Entry 4WES (X-ray diffraction, 1.08 A resolution); this record covers chains B and D of the 4 polymer chains in the assembly.

Chain B (and D):
Protein: Nitrogenase molybdenum-iron protein beta chain
Source organism: Clostridium pasteurianum
Notes: EC 1.18.6.1; chain D of this document is another copy of the same molecule, construct and numbering; everything in this record applies to it too
UniProt: P11347 (NIFK_CLOPA); numbering as in UniProt (aligned over 1-458)
Amino-acid sequence (458 residues; each row starts with the number of its first residue):
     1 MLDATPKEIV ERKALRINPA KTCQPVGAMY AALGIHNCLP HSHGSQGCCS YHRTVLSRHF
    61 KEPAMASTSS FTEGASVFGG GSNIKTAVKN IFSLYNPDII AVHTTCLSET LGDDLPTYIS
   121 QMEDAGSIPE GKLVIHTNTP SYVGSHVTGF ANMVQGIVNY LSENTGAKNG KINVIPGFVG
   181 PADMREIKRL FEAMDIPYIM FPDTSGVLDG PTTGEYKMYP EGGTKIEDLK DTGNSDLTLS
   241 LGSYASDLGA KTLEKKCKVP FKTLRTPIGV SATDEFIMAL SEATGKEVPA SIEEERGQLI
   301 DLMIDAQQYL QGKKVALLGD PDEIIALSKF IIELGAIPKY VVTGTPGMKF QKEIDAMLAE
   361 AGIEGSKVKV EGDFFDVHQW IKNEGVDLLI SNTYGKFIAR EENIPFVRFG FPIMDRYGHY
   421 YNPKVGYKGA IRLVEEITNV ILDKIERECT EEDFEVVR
UniProt features mapped onto this chain:
  - binding site ([8Fe-7S] cluster): Cys23, Cys48, Cys106, Ser141
Ion coordination: fe(8)-S(7) cluster Fe: Cys23, Cys48, Cys106, Ser141 (shared with 3 residues of chain A); Fe2+ site 1: Lys61, Glu62 (shared with Asp301(D), Asp305(D) of chain D); Fe2+ site 2: Asp301, Asp305 (shared with Lys61(D), Glu62(D) of chain D)
Small-molecule neighbours: fe(8)-S(7) cluster (CLF): Cys23, Pro25, Ser45, Gly47, Cys48, Tyr51, His52, Thr105, Cys106, Ser141

Interface between chain B and chain D:
Contacting residue pairs (113; chain B residue first):
  Met1(B) - Glu451(D)  hydrogen bond (backbone-side chain)
  Met1(B) - Phe454(D)  hydrophobic
  Arg58(B) - Val457(D)
  Lys61(B) - Asp305(D)
  Lys61(B) - Val457(D)
  Lys61(B) - Arg458(D)  hydrogen bond (side chain-backbone)
  Glu62(B) - Asp301(D)
  Arg185(B) - Glu294(D)  salt bridge
  Arg185(B) - Gln298(D)
  Asp209(B) - Gln298(D)  hydrogen bond (backbone-side chain)
  Gly210(B) - Asp301(D)
  Pro211(B) - Glu294(D)
  Pro211(B) - Gly297(D)
  Pro211(B) - Gln298(D)
  Thr212(B) - Gly297(D)  hydrogen bond (backbone-backbone)
  Thr212(B) - Asp301(D)  hydrogen bond
  Glu294(B) - Arg185(D)  salt bridge
  Glu294(B) - Pro211(D)
  Gly297(B) - Pro211(D)
  Gly297(B) - Thr212(D)  hydrogen bond (backbone-backbone)
  Gln298(B) - Arg185(D)
  Gln298(B) - Asp209(D)  hydrogen bond (side chain-backbone)
  Gln298(B) - Pro211(D)
  Gln298(B) - Tyr421(D)  hydrogen bond (backbone-side chain)
  Asp301(B) - Glu62(D)
  Asp301(B) - Gly210(D)
  Asp301(B) - Thr212(D)  hydrogen bond
  Asp301(B) - Tyr421(D)
  Leu302(B) - Tyr417(D)  hydrophobic
  Leu302(B) - Gly418(D)
  Asp305(B) - Lys61(D)
  Asp305(B) - Tyr417(D)
  Ala306(B) - Tyr417(D)  hydrophobic
  Tyr309(B) - Tyr417(D)  hydrophobic
  Thr393(B) - Val456(D)
  Tyr394(B) - Val456(D)  hydrophobic
  Lys396(B) - Glu446(D)  salt bridge
  Lys396(B) - Phe454(D)
  Lys396(B) - Glu455(D)  hydrogen bond (side chain-backbone)
  Lys396(B) - Val456(D)  hydrogen bond (side chain-backbone)
  Phe397(B) - Phe454(D)  hydrophobic
  Phe397(B) - Val456(D)  hydrophobic
  Arg400(B) - Glu446(D)  hydrogen bond (side chain-backbone)
  Arg400(B) - Arg447(D)  hydrogen bond (side chain-backbone)
  Arg400(B) - Cys449(D)  hydrogen bond (side chain-backbone)
  Arg400(B) - Glu451(D)
  Arg400(B) - Phe454(D)
  Arg408(B) - Glu446(D)  salt bridge
  Met414(B) - Val456(D)  hydrophobic
  Met414(B) - Val457(D)
  Met414(B) - Arg458(D)  hydrogen bond (backbone-backbone)
  Asp415(B) - Leu442(D)
  Asp415(B) - Glu446(D)
  Asp415(B) - Val456(D)
  Asp415(B) - Arg458(D)
  Arg416(B) - Asn439(D)
  Arg416(B) - Leu442(D)
  Arg416(B) - Asp443(D)  salt bridge
  Arg416(B) - Glu446(D)  salt bridge
  Tyr417(B) - Leu302(D)  hydrophobic
  Tyr417(B) - Asp305(D)
  Tyr417(B) - Ala306(D)  hydrophobic
  Tyr417(B) - Tyr309(D)  hydrophobic
  Tyr417(B) - Glu435(D)
  Tyr417(B) - Thr438(D)
  Tyr417(B) - Arg458(D)  hydrogen bond (side chain-backbone)
  Gly418(B) - Leu302(D)
  His419(B) - Glu435(D)
  Tyr421(B) - Gln298(D)  hydrogen bond (side chain-backbone)
  Tyr421(B) - Asp301(D)
  Tyr421(B) - Ile431(D)  hydrophobic
  Asn422(B) - Glu435(D)  hydrogen bond
  Lys428(B) - Arg432(D)
  Ile431(B) - Tyr421(D)  hydrophobic
  Arg432(B) - Asn422(D)  hydrogen bond
  Arg432(B) - Glu435(D)  salt bridge
  Glu435(B) - Tyr417(D)
  Glu435(B) - Gly418(D)
  Glu435(B) - His419(D)
  Glu435(B) - Asn422(D)  hydrogen bond
  Thr438(B) - Tyr417(D)
  Asn439(B) - Arg416(D)
  Leu442(B) - Asp415(D)
  Leu442(B) - Arg416(D)
  Asp443(B) - Arg416(D)  salt bridge
  Glu446(B) - Lys396(D)  salt bridge
  Glu446(B) - Arg400(D)  hydrogen bond (backbone-side chain)
  Glu446(B) - Arg408(D)  salt bridge
  Glu446(B) - Asp415(D)
  Glu446(B) - Arg416(D)  salt bridge
  Arg447(B) - Arg400(D)  hydrogen bond (backbone-side chain)
  Arg447(B) - Arg447(D)
  Cys449(B) - Arg400(D)  hydrogen bond (backbone-side chain)
  Glu451(B) - Met1(D)  hydrogen bond (side chain-backbone)
  Glu451(B) - Arg400(D)
  Phe454(B) - Met1(D)  hydrophobic
  Phe454(B) - Lys396(D)
  Phe454(B) - Phe397(D)  hydrophobic
  Phe454(B) - Arg400(D)
  Glu455(B) - Lys396(D)  hydrogen bond (backbone-side chain)
  Val456(B) - Thr393(D)
  Val456(B) - Tyr394(D)  hydrophobic
  Val456(B) - Lys396(D)  hydrogen bond (backbone-side chain)
  Val456(B) - Phe397(D)  hydrophobic
  Val456(B) - Met414(D)  hydrophobic
  Val456(B) - Asp415(D)
  Val457(B) - Arg58(D)
  Val457(B) - Lys61(D)
  Val457(B) - Met414(D)
  Arg458(B) - Lys61(D)  hydrogen bond (backbone-side chain)
  Arg458(B) - Met414(D)  hydrogen bond (backbone-backbone)
  Arg458(B) - Asp415(D)
  Arg458(B) - Tyr417(D)  hydrogen bond (backbone-side chain)
Interface residues without a listed pair, chain B (56 interface residues in all): Gly206, Ile300, Ile304, Gln308, Glu401, Tyr420, Glu448, Thr450
Interface residues without a listed pair, chain D (55 interface residues in all): Gly206, Ile300, Ile304, Gln308, Glu401, Tyr420, Glu448, Thr450

In short:
Chain B and chain D form an interface of 56 and 55 residues respectively; the contacts include 29 hydrogen
bonds and 11 salt bridges. Polar pairs include Arg185(B)-Glu294(D), Lys396(B)-Glu446(D) and
Arg408(B)-Glu446(D). Ligands of chain B: fe(8)-S(7) cluster.
Both chains are Nitrogenase molybdenum-iron protein beta chain (Clostridium pasteurianum). Entry 4WES
(Nitrogenase molybdenum-iron protein from Clostridium pasteurianum at 1.08 A resolution) was determined by
X-ray diffraction.
